Entry 5E2Z (X-ray diffraction, 2.62 A resolution); this record covers chains C and A of the 6 polymer chains in the assembly.

== Chain C (and A) ==
Protein: Hemagglutinin
Organism: Influenza A virus (A/duck/Egypt/10185SS/2010(H5N1))
Notes: chain A of this document is another copy of the same molecule, construct and numbering; everything in this record applies to it too
UniProtKB: G8IPF0 (G8IPF0_9INFA); the construct lacks a stretch of the UniProt sequence, so the offset changes along the chain: 11-55 = UniProt 17-61; 56-83 = UniProt 63-90; 84-96 = UniProt 92-104; 97-125 = UniProt 106-134; 2 more segments
Chain sequence (333 residues; numbered 7 to 333 plus 6 insertion-coded residues; the number before each row is that of its first residue; a row labelled like 125A-125B holds insertion residues (125A, then the next letters in order)):
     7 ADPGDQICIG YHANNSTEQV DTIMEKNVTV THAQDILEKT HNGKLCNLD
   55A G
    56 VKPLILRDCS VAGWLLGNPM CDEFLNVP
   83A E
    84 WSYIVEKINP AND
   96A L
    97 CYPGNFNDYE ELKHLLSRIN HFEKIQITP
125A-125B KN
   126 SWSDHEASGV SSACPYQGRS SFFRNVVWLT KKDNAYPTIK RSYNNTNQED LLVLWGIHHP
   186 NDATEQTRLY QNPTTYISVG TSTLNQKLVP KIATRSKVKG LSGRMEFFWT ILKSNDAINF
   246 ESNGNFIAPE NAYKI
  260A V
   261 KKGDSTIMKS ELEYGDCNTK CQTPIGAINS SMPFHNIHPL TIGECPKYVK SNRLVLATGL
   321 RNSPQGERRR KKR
Unresolved in the structure: 7, 325-333
Sequence notes: expression tag (7-10); engineered mutation Leu-226 (Gln237 in G8IPF0)
Disulfides: Cys-52/Cys-277, Cys-64/Cys-76, Cys-97/Cys-139, Cys-281/Cys-305
Glycans and other covalent adducts: N-acetylglucosamine (NAG) linked to Asn-33; glycan linked to Asn-169
What the authors report for this chain:
  - binding site for N-acetyl-alpha-neuraminic acid: Tyr-98, Val-135, Ser-136, Ser-137, Glu-190, Arg-193
  - conformationally variable residues (loop rearrangement): Val-223 to Leu-226
  - post-translational modification sites: Asn-169
  - mutagenesis - Q226L: increased binding to LSTc
  - mutagenesis - Q226L: decreased binding to LSTa
  - specificity-determining residues: Leu-226 (proposed by the authors, not directly observed)

== Chain C / chain A interface ==
Pairs across the interface (16):
  Ser-203(C) / Ala-218(A)
  Gly-205(C) / Thr-219(A)
  Thr-206(C) / Arg-220(A)
  Thr-206(C) / Ser-221(A)
  Thr-206(C) / Arg-229(A)  hydrogen bond (backbone-side chain)
  Ser-207(C) / Ser-221(A)
  Ser-207(C) / Val-223(A)
  Ser-207(C) / Arg-229(A)  hydrogen bond (backbone-side chain)
  Asn-210(C) / His-184(A)
  Asn-210(C) / Lys-216(A)  hydrogen bond (backbone-side chain)
  Asn-210(C) / Arg-220(A)  hydrogen bond
  Asp-241(C) / Ser-221(A)  hydrogen bond
  Ala-242(C) / Ser-221(A)  hydrogen bond (backbone-side chain)
  Asn-244(C) / Thr-219(A)
  Asn-244(C) / Ser-221(A)
  Glu-246(C) / Thr-219(A)
Interface residues without a listed pair, chain C (11 interface residues in all): Gln-211, Lys-212

== Summary ==
The interface between chain C and chain A involves 11 residues on one side and 8 on the other, with 6 hydrogen
bonds. Polar pairs include Thr-206(C)/Arg-229(A), Ser-207(C)/Arg-229(A) and Asn-210(C)/Lys-216(A). The paper
reports a binding site for N-acetyl-alpha-neuraminic acid at Tyr-98(C), Val-135(C) and Ser-136(C) among
others; Q226L of chain C increases binding to LSTc.
Chain C and chain A are both Hemagglutinin (Influenza A virus (A/duck/Egypt/10185SS/2010(H5N1))); the
structure, Crystal structure of H5 hemagglutinin Q226L mutant from the influenza virus
A/duck/Egypt/10185SS/2010 (H5N1) with LSTa, was determined by X-ray diffraction together with 5E2Y, 5E30,
5E32, 5E34 and 5E35 from the same study.
